PDB entry 6NMC | electron microscopy, 4.24 A resolution (low resolution: residue-level contacts below are approximate; hydrogen-bond / salt-bridge calls are withheld) | chains A and C of the 4 polymer chains in the assembly

# Chain A
Protein: Cpf1
From: Lachnospiraceae bacterium ND2006
Reference sequence: A0A182DWE3 (A0A182DWE3_9FIRM); residues 2-1227 here correspond to UniProt positions 3-1228 (UniProt number = residue number + 1)
Amino-acid sequence (1227 residues; each row starts with the number of its first residue):
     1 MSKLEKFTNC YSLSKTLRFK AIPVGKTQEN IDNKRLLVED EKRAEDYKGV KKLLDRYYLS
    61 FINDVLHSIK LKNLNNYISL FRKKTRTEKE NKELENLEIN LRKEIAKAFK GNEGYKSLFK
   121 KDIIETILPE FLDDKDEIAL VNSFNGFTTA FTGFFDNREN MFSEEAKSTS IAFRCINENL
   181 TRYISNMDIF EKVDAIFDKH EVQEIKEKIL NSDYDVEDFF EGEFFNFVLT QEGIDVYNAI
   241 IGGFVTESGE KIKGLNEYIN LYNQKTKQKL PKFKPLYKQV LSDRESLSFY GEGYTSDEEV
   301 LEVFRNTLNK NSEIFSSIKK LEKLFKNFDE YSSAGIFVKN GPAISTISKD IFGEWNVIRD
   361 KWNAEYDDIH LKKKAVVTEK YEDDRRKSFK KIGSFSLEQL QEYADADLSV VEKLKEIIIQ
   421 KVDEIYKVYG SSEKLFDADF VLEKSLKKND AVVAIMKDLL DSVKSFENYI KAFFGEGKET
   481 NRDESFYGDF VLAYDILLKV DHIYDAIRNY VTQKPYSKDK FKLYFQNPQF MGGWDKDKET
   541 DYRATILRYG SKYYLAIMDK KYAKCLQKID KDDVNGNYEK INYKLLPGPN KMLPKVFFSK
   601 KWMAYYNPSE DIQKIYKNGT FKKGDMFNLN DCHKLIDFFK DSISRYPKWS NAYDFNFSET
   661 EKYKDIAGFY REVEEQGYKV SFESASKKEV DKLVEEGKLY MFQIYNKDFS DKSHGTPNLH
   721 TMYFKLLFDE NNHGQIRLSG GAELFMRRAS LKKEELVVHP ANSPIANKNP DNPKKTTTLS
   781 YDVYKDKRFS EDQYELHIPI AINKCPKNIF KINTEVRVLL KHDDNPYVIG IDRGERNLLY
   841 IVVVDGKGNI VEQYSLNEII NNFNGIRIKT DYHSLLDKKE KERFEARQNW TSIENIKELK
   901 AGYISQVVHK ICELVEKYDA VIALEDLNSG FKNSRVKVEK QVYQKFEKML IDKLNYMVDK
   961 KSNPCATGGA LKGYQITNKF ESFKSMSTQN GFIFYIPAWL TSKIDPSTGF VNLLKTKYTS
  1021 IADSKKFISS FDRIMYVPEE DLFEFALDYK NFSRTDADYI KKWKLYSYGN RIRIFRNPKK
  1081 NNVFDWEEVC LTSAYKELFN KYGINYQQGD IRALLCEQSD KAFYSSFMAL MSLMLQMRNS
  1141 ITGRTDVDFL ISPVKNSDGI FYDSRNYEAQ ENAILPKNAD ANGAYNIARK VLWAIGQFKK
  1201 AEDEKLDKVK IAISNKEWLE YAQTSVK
Unresolved in the structure: 131-134, 281-291, 1076-1085
Differences from the reference sequence: expression tag (1); conflict Asn112 (Ala113 in A0A182DWE3), Glu113 (Ala114 in A0A182DWE3), Phe131 (Ala132 in A0A182DWE3), Leu132 (Ala133 in A0A182DWE3), Gln264 (Ala265 in A0A182DWE3), Lys269 (Ala270 in A0A182DWE3), Val357 (Leu358 in A0A182DWE3), Arg1076 (Ala1077 in A0A182DWE3), Asn1077 (Ala1078 in A0A182DWE3), Pro1078 (Ala1079 in A0A182DWE3), Asp1085 (Ala1086 in A0A182DWE3)
Ion coordination: Mg2+: Thr716 (shared with 1 residue of chain G)

# Chain C
Protein: AcrVA1
From: Moraxella bovoculi
Amino-acid sequence (165 residues; numbered 2 to 166; the number before each row is that of its first residue):
     2 SKAMYEAKER YAKKKMQENT KIDTLTDEQH DALAQLCAFR HKFHSNKDSL FLSESAFSGE
    62 FSFEMQSDEN SKLREVGLPT IEWSFYDNSH IPDDSFREWF NFANYSELSE TIQEQGLELD
   122 LDDDETYELV YDELYTEAMG EYEELNQDIE KYLRRIDEEH GTQYC
Unresolved in the structure: 2-27, 60-65, 114-124

# Interface between chain A and chain C
Contacting residue pairs (16; chain A residue first):
  Pro342(A) - Thr112(C)
  Trp355(A) - Leu109(C)
  Trp355(A) - Leu130(C)
  Trp355(A) - Glu134(C)
  Asp461(A) - Asp125(C)
  Phe931(A) - Glu111(C)
  Asn933(A) - Ser107(C)
  Arg935(A) - Tyr106(C)
  Arg935(A) - Ser110(C)
  Lys940(A) - Ile113(C)
  Gln941(A) - Ile113(C)
  Lys1017(A) - Asn102(C)
  Ile1074(A) - Glu99(C)
  Phe1075(A) - Ser90(C)
  Gln1136(A) - Phe101(C)
  Thr1142(A) - Arg98(C)
Interface residues without a listed pair, chain A (16 interface residues in all): Thr346, Lys349, Ser465
Interface residues without a listed pair, chain C (19 interface residues in all): Trp100, Asn105, Asp133, Thr137

# Summary
16 residues of chain A and 19 residues of chain C are in contact.
Chain A is Cpf1 (Lachnospiraceae bacterium ND2006) and chain C is AcrVA1 (Moraxella bovoculi); the structure,
CryoEM structure of the LbCas12a-crRNA-2xAcrVA1 complex, was determined by electron microscopy, deposited
together with 6NM9, 6NMA, 6NMD, 6NME and 6OMV.
